PDB entry 6EF1 | electron microscopy, 4.73 A resolution (low resolution: residue-level contacts below are approximate; hydrogen-bond / salt-bridge calls are withheld) | chains E and F of the 14 polymer chains in the assembly

Chain E:
Protein: Proteasome subunit alpha type-5
From: Saccharomyces cerevisiae (strain ATCC 204508 / S288c)
Notes: EC 3.4.25.1
Reference sequence: P32379 (PSA5_YEAST); numbering as in UniProt (aligned over 9-250)
Sequence (242 residues; numbered 9 to 250; the number before each row is that of its first residue):
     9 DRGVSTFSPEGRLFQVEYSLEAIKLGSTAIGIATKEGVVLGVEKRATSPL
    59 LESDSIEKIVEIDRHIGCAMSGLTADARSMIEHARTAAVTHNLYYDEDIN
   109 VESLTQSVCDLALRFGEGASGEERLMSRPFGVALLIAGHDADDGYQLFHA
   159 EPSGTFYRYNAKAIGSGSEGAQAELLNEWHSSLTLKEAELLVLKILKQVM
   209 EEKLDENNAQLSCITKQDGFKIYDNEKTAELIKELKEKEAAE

Chain F:
Protein: Proteasome subunit alpha type-6
From: Saccharomyces cerevisiae (strain ATCC 204508 / S288c)
Notes: EC 3.4.25.1
Reference sequence: P40302 (PSA6_YEAST); residues 2-234 here = UniProt positions 2-234
Sequence (233 residues; numbered 2 to 234; the number before each row is that of its first residue):
     2 FRNNYDGDTVTFSPTGRLFQVEYALEAIKQGSVTVGLRSNTHAVLVALKR
    52 NADELSSYQKKIIKCDEHMGLSLAGLAPDARVLSNYLRQQCNYSSLVFNR
   102 KLAVERAGHLLCDKAQKNTQSYGGRPYGVGLLIIGYDKSGAHLLEFQPSG
   152 NVTELYGTAIGARSQGAKTYLERTLDTFIKIDGNPDELIKAGVEAISQSL
   202 RDESLTVDNLSIAIVGKDTPFTIYDGEAVAKYI
Swiss-Prot annotation at these positions:
  - modified residue: Ser14 (Phosphoserine)
  - cross-link: Lys191 (Glycyl lysine isopeptide (Lys-Gly) (interchain with G-Cter in ubiquitin))

How chain E and chain F interact:
Contacting residue pairs (27):
  Ser13(E) - Gly125(F)
  Ser13(E) - Arg126(F)
  Thr14(E) - Gly8(F)
  Thr14(E) - Gln21(F)
  Phe15(E) - Gln21(F)
  Phe15(E) - Ala25(F)
  Phe15(E) - Arg126(F)
  Ser16(E) - Tyr24(F)
  Pro17(E) - Tyr24(F)
  Pro17(E) - Glu27(F)
  Glu18(E) - Glu27(F)
  Gly19(E) - Glu27(F)
  Gln114(E) - Arg82(F)
  Asp118(E) - Arg82(F)
  Leu121(E) - Pro79(F)
  Glu125(E) - Tyr128(F)
  Gly126(E) - Val83(F)
  Ala127(E) - Val83(F)
  Ser128(E) - Val83(F)
  Gly162(E) - Pro79(F)
  Tyr165(E) - Ala53(F)
  Arg166(E) - Ser57(F)
  Arg166(E) - Ser58(F)
  Tyr167(E) - Ser57(F)
  Asn168(E) - Leu56(F)
  Ala169(E) - Leu56(F)
  Lys170(E) - Ser57(F)
Also at the interface, not in a pair above, chain E (26 interface residues in all): Phe123, Gly124, Ser161, Leu184, Trp187
Also at the interface, not in a pair above, chain F (19 interface residues in all): Asp7, Gln60, Asp80, Gln90

Overview:
26 residues of chain E and 19 residues of chain F are in contact.
Here chain E is Proteasome subunit alpha type-5 and chain F is Proteasome subunit alpha type-6, both from
Saccharomyces cerevisiae (strain ATCC 204508 / S288c). Entry 6EF1 (Yeast 26S proteasome bound to ubiquitinated
substrate (5D motor state)) was determined by electron microscopy (same publication as 6EF0 and 6EF2).
